Entry 1Z7N (X-ray diffraction, 3.25 A resolution); this record covers chains A and C of the 8 polymer chains in the assembly.

[Chain A (and C)]
Molecule: ATP phosphoribosyltransferase regulatory subunit
From: Lactococcus lactis
Notes: chain C of this document is another copy of the same molecule, construct and numbering; everything in this record applies to it too
Reference sequence: Q02147 (HISZ_LACLA); residue numbers follow UniProt; this construct covers 1-328
Sequence (344 residues; row label = number of the first residue in the row; numbers below 1 keep their minus sign (Met-15 is residue -15)):
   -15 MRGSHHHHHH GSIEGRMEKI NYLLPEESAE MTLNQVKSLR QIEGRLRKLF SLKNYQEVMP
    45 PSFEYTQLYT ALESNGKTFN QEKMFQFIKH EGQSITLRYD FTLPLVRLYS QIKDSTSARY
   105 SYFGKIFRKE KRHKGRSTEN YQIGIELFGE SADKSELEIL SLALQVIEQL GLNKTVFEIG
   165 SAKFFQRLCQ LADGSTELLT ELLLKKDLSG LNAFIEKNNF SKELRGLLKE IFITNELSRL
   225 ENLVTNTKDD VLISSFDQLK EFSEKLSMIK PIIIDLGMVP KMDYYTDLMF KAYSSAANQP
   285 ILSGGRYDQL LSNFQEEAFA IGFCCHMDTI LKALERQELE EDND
Not modelled in the structure: -15 to 5, 118-122, 324-328 (chain C: -15 to 5, 58-63, 116-123, 324-328)
Sequence notes: cloning artifact (-15 to -12, -5 to 0); expression tag (-11 to -6)

[Chain A / chain C interface]
Pairs across the interface (8; chain A residue first):
  Thr62(A) with Gln51(C)
  Gln65(A) with Gln65(C)
  Glu66(A) with Gln77(C)
  Gly76(A) with Glu66(C)
  Gln77(A) with Glu66(C), hydrogen bond
  Lys113(A) with Ile72(C)
  Lys115(A) with Gly76(C); Gln77(C)
Also at the interface, not in a pair above, chain A (10 interface residues in all): Gln70, Ile72, Ser78
Also at the interface, not in a pair above, chain C (9 interface residues in all): Gln70, Glu75, Lys113

[Summary]
10 residues of chain A and 9 residues of chain C are in contact; the contacts include 1 hydrogen bond. Its one
hydrogen-bonded contact is Gln77(A)-Glu66(C).
Both chains are ATP phosphoribosyltransferase regulatory subunit (Lactococcus lactis). Entry 1Z7N (ATP
Phosphoribosyl transferase (HisZG ATP-PRTase) from Lactococcus lactis with bound PRPP substrate) was
determined by X-ray diffraction together with 1Z7M from the same study.
